PDB entry 8EYO | X-ray diffraction, 2.49 A resolution | chains A and B

# Chain A (and B)
Name: NADP-dependent malic enzyme, mitochondrial
Organism: Homo sapiens
Notes: EC 1.1.1.40; chain B of this document is another copy of the same molecule, construct and numbering; everything in this record applies to it too
UniProtKB: Q16798 (MAON_HUMAN); residue numbers follow UniProt; this construct covers 46-604
Sequence (568 residues; numbered 45 to 612; the number before each row is that of its first residue):
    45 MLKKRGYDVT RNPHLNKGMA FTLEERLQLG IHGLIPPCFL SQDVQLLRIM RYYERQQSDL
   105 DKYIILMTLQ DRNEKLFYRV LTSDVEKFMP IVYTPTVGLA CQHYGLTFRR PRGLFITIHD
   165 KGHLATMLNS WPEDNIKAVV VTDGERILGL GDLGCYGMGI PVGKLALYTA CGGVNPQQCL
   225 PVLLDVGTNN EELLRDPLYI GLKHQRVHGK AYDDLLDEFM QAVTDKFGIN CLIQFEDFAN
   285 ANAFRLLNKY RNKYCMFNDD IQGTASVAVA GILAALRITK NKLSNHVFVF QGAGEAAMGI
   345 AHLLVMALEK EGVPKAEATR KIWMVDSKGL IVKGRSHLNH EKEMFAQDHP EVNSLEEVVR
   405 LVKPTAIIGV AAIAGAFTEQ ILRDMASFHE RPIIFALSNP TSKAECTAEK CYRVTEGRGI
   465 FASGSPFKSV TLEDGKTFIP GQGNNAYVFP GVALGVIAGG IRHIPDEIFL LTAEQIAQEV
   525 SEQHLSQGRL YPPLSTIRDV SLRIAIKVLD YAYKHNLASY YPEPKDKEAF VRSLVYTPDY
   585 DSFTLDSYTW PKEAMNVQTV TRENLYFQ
Unresolved in the structure: 45-48, 611-612 (chain B: 45-47, 607-612)
Construct notes: initiating methionine (45); expression tag (605-612)
Ligand contacts: NADP (NAP; NADP nicotinamide-adenine-dinucleotide phosphate): L192, N284, T308, V311, Q335, G336, A337, G338, E339, A340, A341, V369, D370, S371, K386, V414, A415, A416, I417, L441, S442, N443, G468, G487, N489
UniProt features mapped onto this chain:
  - active site: Y137 (Proton donor), K208 (Proton acceptor)
  - binding site (NAD(+)): R190, D304, N443
  - binding site (a divalent metal cation): E280, D281, D304
  - site: D304 (Important for activity)
  - modified residue: S371 (Phosphoserine)

# How chain A and chain B interact
Residue-residue contacts - 39 pairs, chain A then chain B:
  T161(A) - W594(B)
  H163(A) - Y592(B)
  H163(A) - W594(B)  hydrogen bond (backbone-side chain)
  H163(A) - A598(B)
  D164(A) - Y592(B)  hydrogen bond
  D164(A) - W594(B)  hydrogen bond
  H167(A) - D590(B)  salt bridge
  H167(A) - Y592(B)
  T170(A) - D590(B)  hydrogen bond
  G245(A) - Q602(B)  hydrogen bond (backbone-side chain)
  L246(A) - Q602(B)
  K247(A) - V601(B)
  K247(A) - Q602(B)  hydrogen bond (backbone-side chain)
  K247(A) - V604(B)
  I273(A) - Y565(B)
  R506(A) - S563(B)  hydrogen bond (side chain-backbone)
  R506(A) - Y565(B)
  H507(A) - Y565(B)  hydrogen bond
  Y565(A) - I273(B)
  Y565(A) - N274(B)  hydrogen bond
  Y565(A) - R506(B)
  Y565(A) - S563(B)
  D590(A) - H167(B)  salt bridge
  D590(A) - T170(B)  hydrogen bond
  Y592(A) - H163(B)
  Y592(A) - D164(B)  hydrogen bond
  Y592(A) - H167(B)
  W594(A) - T161(B)
  W594(A) - H163(B)  hydrogen bond (side chain-backbone)
  W594(A) - D164(B)  hydrogen bond
  W594(A) - L246(B)  hydrophobic
  P595(A) - H163(B)
  A598(A) - H163(B)
  V601(A) - K247(B)
  Q602(A) - G245(B)  hydrogen bond (side chain-backbone)
  Q602(A) - L246(B)
  Q602(A) - K247(B)  hydrogen bond (side chain-backbone)
  L609(A) - P241(B)  hydrophobic
  Y610(A) - P241(B)  hydrophobic
Also at the interface, not in a pair above, chain A (23 interface residues in all): M171, P566
Also at the interface, not in a pair above, chain B (25 interface residues in all): M171, H507, P566, P595

# Summary
23 residues of chain A and 25 residues of chain B are in contact, with 15 hydrogen bonds and 2 salt bridges.
Polar pairs include H167(A)-D590(B), H163(A)-W594(B) and D164(A)-Y592(B). Chain A binds NADP.
Both chains are NADP-dependent malic enzyme, mitochondrial (Homo sapiens). Entry 8EYO (Crystal Structure of
Human Mitochondrial NADP+ Malic Enzyme 3 with NADP bound) was determined by X-ray diffraction, deposited
together with 8E76, 8E78, 8E8O and 8EYN.
